PDB entry 8JZF | electron microscopy, 2.70 A resolution | chains l and J of the 25 polymer chains in the assembly

Chain l:
Protein: Photosystem I PsaL
Sequence (250 residues; numbered 37 to 286; the number before each row is that of its first residue):
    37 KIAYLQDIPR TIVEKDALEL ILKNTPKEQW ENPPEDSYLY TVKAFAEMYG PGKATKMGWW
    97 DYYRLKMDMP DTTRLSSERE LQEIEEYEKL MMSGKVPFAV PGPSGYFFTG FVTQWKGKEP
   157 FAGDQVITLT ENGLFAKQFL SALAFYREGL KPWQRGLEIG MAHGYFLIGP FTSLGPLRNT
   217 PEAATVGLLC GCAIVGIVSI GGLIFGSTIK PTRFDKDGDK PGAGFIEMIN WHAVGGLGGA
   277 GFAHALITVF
Bound ions: chlorophyll a Mg site 1 near P137 (its only coordinating residue here); chlorophyll a Mg site 2 near E194 (its only coordinating residue here)
Ligand contacts:
  - beta-carotene (BCR), molecule 1: L193, M197, A198, Y201, F202, V270, G274, G275, F278
  - beta-carotene (BCR), molecule 2: I195, H199, V234, S235, G237, G238, F241, F261, M264, I265, H268
  - beta-carotene (BCR), molecule 3: F207, C226, A229, I230
  - chlorophyll a (CLA), molecule 1: W96, Y99, R100, M103
  - chlorophyll a (CLA), molecule 2: V132, P133, F134, A135, P137, G141, Y142, T149, W151, T164, L165, T166
  - chlorophyll a (CLA), molecule 3: V136, P137, G138, P139, S140, G141
  - chlorophyll a (CLA), molecule 4: G138, P139, S140, G141, Y142, F143
  - chlorophyll a (CLA), molecule 5: G138, P139, S140
  - chlorophyll a (CLA), molecule 6: T164, T166, E167, A172, F175, L176
  - chlorophyll a (CLA), molecule 7: F175, A178, L179, R183, L186, Q190, E194, M197, A198, F278
  - chlorophyll a (CLA), molecule 8: F175, L176, L179, A180, F181, E194, I195, A198, H199, F202
  - chlorophyll a (CLA), molecule 9: H199, F202, L203, I230, V234, F241, T244, I245
  - chlorophyll a (CLA), molecule 10: Y201, F202, G205, P206, T208, S209, L210, A279, L282, I283, F286
  - chlorophyll a (CLA), molecule 11: F202, L203, P206, F207, L210, G211, P212, R214
  - chlorophyll a (CLA), molecule 12: F207, P212, L213, V222, L225, C226
  - chlorophyll a (CLA), molecule 13: T221, L224, L273, G274, G277, F278, H280, A281, T284, V285
  - chlorophyll a (CLA), molecule 14: L225, C228, A229, G232, I233, S235, I236, N266, A269, V270, L273
  - chlorophyll a (CLA), molecule 15: I233, V234, G237
  - Dinoxanthin (UIX; [(1S,5R)-3,3,5-trimethyl-5-oxidanyl-4-[(3E,5E,7E,9E,11E,13E,15E,17E)-3,7,12,16-tetramethyl-18-[(1S,4S,6R)-2,2,6-trimethyl-4-oxidanyl-7-oxabicyclo[4.1.0]heptan-1-yl]octadeca-1,3,5,7,9,11,13,15,17-nonaenylidene]cyclohexyl] ethanoate): F134, V136, F143, T145

Chain J:
Protein: Chlorophyll a-chlorophyll c-peridinin-protein-complex I-3, acpPCI-3
Sequence (220 residues; row label = number of the first residue in the row; X marks 55 residues of unknown identity (built as UNK)):
    73 REAPKVLAGT GGPLPESFWD PAGFTNNKTD EELLFYRAAE LKHGRIAMAA VVGWFTNASG
   133 FHYLGDLWLK KPASDNPIEA FNQLSLLGVF QMVFFIGCLE WLTTVPCPPP KDAPWDVIGM
   193 SDVLEEDTDE NPMAEYKKIQ MQELNNSRLA MVAIIGLIVQ ATTTGXXXXX XXXXXXXXXX
   253 XXXXXXXXXX XXXXXXXXXX XXXXXXXXXX XXXXXXXXXX
Bound ions: chlorophyll a Mg site 1 near E172 (its only coordinating residue here); chlorophyll a Mg site 2 near UNK_264 (its only coordinating residue here)
Ligand contacts:
  - chlorophyll a (CLA), molecule 1: L79, T82, G83, G84, S89, F90, W91, D92, F96, T97, Y108, R109, A111, E112, H115, R220, M223, V224, I227
  - chlorophyll a (CLA), molecule 2: P85, L86, P87, K210, M213, Q214, N217, N218, L221
  - chlorophyll a (CLA), molecule 3: A110, A111, K114, H115, I118, V165, I168, G169, E172, T176
  - chlorophyll a (CLA), molecule 4: A111, H115, I227
  - chlorophyll a (CLA), molecule 5: R117, M120, W187, D188, V189, I190, G191, M192, Y208, I211, Q212, Q214, E215, N218
  - chlorophyll a (CLA), molecule 6: I118, A121, A122, V124, G125, T128, N129, F133, H134, Y135, L136, G137, A152, F153, L156, M164
  - chlorophyll a (CLA), molecule 7: F127, UNK_240, UNK_241, UNK_242, UNK_243, UNK_244, UNK_245, UNK_255, UNK_256, UNK_257, UNK_258, UNK_259
  - chlorophyll a (CLA), molecule 8: T128, F133, Y135, L136, UNK_247
  - chlorophyll a (CLA), molecule 9: W140, L156, S157, L159, G160, Q163, M164, F167
  - chlorophyll a (CLA), molecule 10: F166, C170, W173, L174, P178
  - chlorophyll a (CLA), molecule 11: C170, L171, W173, L174
  - chlorophyll a (CLA), molecule 12: L221, V224, A225, I227, G228, V231, Q232, T236
  - chlorophyll a (CLA), molecule 13: UNK_254, UNK_263, UNK_264, UNK_266
  - Diadinoxanthin (DD6; (3S,3'R,5R,6S,7cis)-7',8'-didehydro-5,6-dihydro-5,6-epoxy-beta,beta-carotene-3,3'-diol), molecule 1: G84, P85, N217, R220, L221, V224
  - Diadinoxanthin (DD6), molecule 2: W91, D92, P93, A94, H115, I118, A119, A122, W126, P149, I150, M223, I226, I227
  - Diadinoxanthin (DD6), molecule 3: K114, R117, I118, L136, G137, L139, W140, K142, F167, I168, L171, E172, V189
  - Chlorophyll c1 (KC1): I211, Q214, N218, L221
  - Dinoxanthin (UIX; [(1S,5R)-3,3,5-trimethyl-5-oxidanyl-4-[(3E,5E,7E,9E,11E,13E,15E,17E)-3,7,12,16-tetramethyl-18-[(1S,4S,6R)-2,2,6-trimethyl-4-oxidanyl-7-oxabicyclo[4.1.0]heptan-1-yl]octadeca-1,3,5,7,9,11,13,15,17-nonaenylidene]cyclohexyl] ethanoate): M120, V123, V124, F127, I211, N218, L221, A222, A225, L229, Q232, UNK_240

Chain l / chain J interface:
Pairs across the interface (42; chain l residue first):
  Q118(l) with N203(J)
  E119(l) with N203(J); P204(J)
  E122(l) with E202(J); N203(J), hydrogen bond (side chain-backbone); P204(J); M205(J)
  Y123(l) with P204(J), hydrophobic
  L126(l) with E202(J); M205(J), hydrophobic
  K131(l) with E197(J)
  P133(l) with P204(J); M205(J), hydrophobic
  T145(l) with I211(J)
  G146(l) with E207(J); Y208(J), hydrogen bond (backbone-backbone)
  F147(l) with L196(J), hydrophobic; Y208(J), hydrophobic
  V148(l) with V195(J); L196(J); E197(J), hydrogen bond (backbone-backbone); T200(J); M205(J), hydrophobic; A206(J)
  T149(l) with V195(J)
  Q150(l) with V195(J), hydrogen bond (backbone-backbone); E197(J)
  L165(l) with I190(J), hydrophobic; M192(J), hydrophobic
  N168(l) with V195(J)
  G169(l) with G191(J)
  L170(l) with P180(J); G191(J), hydrogen bond (backbone-backbone); D194(J)
  F171(l) with C179(J), hydrophobic; V189(J); I190(J), hydrogen bond (backbone-backbone)
  K173(l) with D194(J), salt bridge
  Q174(l) with C179(J); P180(J), hydrogen bond (side chain-backbone)
  F175(l) with L174(J), hydrophobic; C179(J), hydrogen bond (backbone-side chain)
Also at the interface, not in a pair above, chain l (23 interface residues in all): I163, T164
Also at the interface, not in a pair above, chain J (24 interface residues in all): P178, P181, P182, D188

Summary:
23 residues of chain l face 24 of chain J across their interface, with 8 hydrogen bonds and 1 salt bridge.
Polar contacts include K173(l)-D194(J), E122(l)-N203(J) and Q174(l)-P180(J). 2 chlorophyll a molecules and one
Dinoxanthin molecule are bound between chain l and chain J.
Here chain l is Photosystem I PsaL and chain J is Chlorophyll a-chlorophyll c-peridinin-protein-complex I-3,
acpPCI-3. Entry 8JZF (PSI-AcpPCI supercomplex from Symbiodinium) was determined by electron microscopy
together with 8JW0 and 8JZE from the same study.
